2PLD - chains A and B; structure by solution NMR.

Chain A:
Protein: Phospholipase C gamma-1, C-terminal SH2 domain
Source organism: Bos taurus
Notes: EC 3.1.4.11
UniProt: P08487 (PLCG1_BOVIN); residues 6-102 here correspond to UniProt positions 663-759 (UniProt number = residue number + 657)
Chain sequence (105 residues; numbered 1 to 105; the number before each row is that of its first residue):
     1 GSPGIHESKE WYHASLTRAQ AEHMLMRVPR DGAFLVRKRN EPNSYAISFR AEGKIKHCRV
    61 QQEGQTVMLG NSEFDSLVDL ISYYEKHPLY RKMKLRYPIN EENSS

Chain B:
Protein: Phosphopeptide from pdgf
Source organism: Bos taurus
UniProt: P09619 (PGDR_HUMAN); residues 1-12 here correspond to UniProt positions 1018-1029 (UniProt number = residue number + 1017)
Chain sequence (12 residues; each row starts with the number of its first residue):
     1 DNDYIIPLPD PK
Modified positions: Tyr-4 (o-phosphotyrosine; PTR)

Interface between chain A and chain B:
Pairs across the interface - 29 pairs, chain A then chain B:
  Arg-18(A) with Tyr-4(B)
  Glu-22(A) with Asp-3(B)
  Arg-37(A) with Tyr-4(B)
  Arg-39(A) with Tyr-4(B)
  Ala-46(A) with Tyr-4(B)
  Phe-49(A) with Ile-5(B)
  Ile-55(A) with Asn-2(B)
  Lys-56(A) with Ile-5(B)
  His-57(A) with Asp-3(B); Tyr-4(B); Ile-5(B)
  Cys-58(A) with Tyr-4(B); Ile-5(B); Pro-7(B)
  Arg-59(A) with Tyr-4(B)
  Leu-69(A) with Pro-7(B)
  Asn-71(A) with Leu-8(B)
  Pro-88(A) with Pro-9(B)
  Leu-89(A) with Pro-7(B); Leu-8(B); Pro-9(B)
  Tyr-90(A) with Ile-5(B); Ile-6(B); Leu-8(B); Pro-9(B); Asp-10(B)
  Arg-91(A) with Leu-8(B); Asp-10(B); Pro-11(B)
Other interface residues (no listed pair), chain A (19 interface residues in all): Lys-38, Gly-70

In short:
Chain A and chain B form an interface of 19 and 10 residues respectively.
Here chain A is Phospholipase C gamma-1, C-terminal SH2 domain and chain B is Phosphopeptide from pdgf, both
from Bos taurus. Entry 2PLD (Nuclear magnetic resonance structure of an SH2 domain of phospholipase C-GAMMA1
complexed with a high affinity ...) was determined by solution NMR (same publication as 2PLE).
